Entry 4P0Y (X-ray diffraction, 1.40 A resolution); this record covers chain A.

Chain A:
Name: AM32
Source organism: Enterococcus faecalis
Reference sequence: Q7BVV5 (Q7BVV5_ENTFL); residues 2-122 here = UniProt positions 2-122
Sequence (149 residues; each row starts with the number of its first residue; numbers below 1 keep their minus sign (Mse-26 is residue -26)):
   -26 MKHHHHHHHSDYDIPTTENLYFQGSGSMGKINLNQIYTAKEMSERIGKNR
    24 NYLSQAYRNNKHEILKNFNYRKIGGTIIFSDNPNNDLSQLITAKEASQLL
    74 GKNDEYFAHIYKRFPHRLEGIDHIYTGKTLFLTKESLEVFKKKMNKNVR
Disordered / not traced: -26 to 2, 117-122
Sequence notes: initiating methionine (-26); expression tag (-25 to 1)
Modified residues: Mse-26, Mse1, Mse117 (selenomethionine); Mse15 (selenomethionine; parent Met)

Summary:
Chain A is AM32 (Enterococcus faecalis); the structure, Structure of the double stranded DNA binding type IV
secretion protein TraN from Enterococcus, was determined by X-ray diffraction, deposited together with 4PM3.
